1G01 - chain A; structure by X-ray diffraction, 1.90 A resolution.

Chain A:
Protein: Endoglucanase
Source organism: Bacillus sp
Notes: EC 3.2.1.4; fragment: alkaline cellulase k catalytic domain
UniProt: P19424 (GUN_BACS6); numbering as in UniProt (aligned over 228-584)
Sequence (364 residues; row label = number of the first residue in the row):
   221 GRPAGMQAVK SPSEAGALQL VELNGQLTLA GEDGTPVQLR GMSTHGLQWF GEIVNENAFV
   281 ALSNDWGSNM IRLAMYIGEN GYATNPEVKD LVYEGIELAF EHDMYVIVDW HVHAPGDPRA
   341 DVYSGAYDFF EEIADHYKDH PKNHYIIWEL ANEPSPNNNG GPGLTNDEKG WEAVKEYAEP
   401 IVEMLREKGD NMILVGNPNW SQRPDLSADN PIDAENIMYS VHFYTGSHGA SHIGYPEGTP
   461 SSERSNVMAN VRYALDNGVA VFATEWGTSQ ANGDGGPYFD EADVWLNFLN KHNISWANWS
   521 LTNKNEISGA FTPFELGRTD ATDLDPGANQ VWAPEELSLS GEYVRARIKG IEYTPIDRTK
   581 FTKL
Unresolved in the structure: 221-222, 580-584
Construct notes: cloning artifact (221-227)
Swiss-Prot annotation at these positions:
  - active site: Glu-373 (Proton donor), Glu-485 (Nucleophile)
Bound ions: Cd2+ site 1: Glu-276, Glu-321, Glu-463; Cd2+ site 2 near Glu-314 (its only coordinating residue here); Cd2+ site 3: His-322 (together with acetic acid); Cd2+ site 4: His-333 (together with acetic acid); Cd2+ site 5 near Glu-351 (its only coordinating residue here); Cd2+ site 6: His-356, His-452; Cd2+ site 7: Asp-359, Glu-403; Cd2+ site 8: Glu-373, Glu-485; Cd2+ site 9: Glu-396, Asp-500, Glu-501 (together with acetic acid); Cd2+ site 10: His-512 (together with acetic acid)

In short:
Glu-276, Glu-321 and Glu-463 form the Cd2+ site 1. His-356 and His-452 form the Cd2+ site 6. Curated
annotation (UniProt) lists active-site residues Glu-373 and Glu-485.
Chain A is Endoglucanase (Bacillus sp); the structure, Alkaline cellulase K catalytic domain, was determined
by X-ray diffraction together with 1G0C from the same study.
